PDB entry 9OTQ | electron microscopy, 2.27 A resolution | chains Y and Z of the 20 polymer chains in the assembly

[Chain Y (and Z)]
Molecule: Glutamine synthetase
Organism: Homo sapiens
Notes: EC 6.3.1.2, 2.3.1.225; chain Z of this document is another copy of the same molecule, construct and numbering; everything in this record applies to it too
UniProt: P15104 (GLNA_HUMAN); residues 1-373 here = UniProt positions 1-373
Chain sequence (373 residues; numbered 1 to 373; the number before each row is that of its first residue):
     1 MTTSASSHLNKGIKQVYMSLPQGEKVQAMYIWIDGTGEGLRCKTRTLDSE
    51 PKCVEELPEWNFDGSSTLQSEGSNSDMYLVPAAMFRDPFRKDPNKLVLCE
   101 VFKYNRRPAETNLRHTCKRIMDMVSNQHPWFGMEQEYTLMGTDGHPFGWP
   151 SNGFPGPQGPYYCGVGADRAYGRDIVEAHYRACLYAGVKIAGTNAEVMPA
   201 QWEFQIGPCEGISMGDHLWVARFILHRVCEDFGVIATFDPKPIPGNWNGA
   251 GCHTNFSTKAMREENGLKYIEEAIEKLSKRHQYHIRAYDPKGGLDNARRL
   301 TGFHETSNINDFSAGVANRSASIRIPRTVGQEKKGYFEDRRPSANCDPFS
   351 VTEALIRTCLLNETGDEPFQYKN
Unresolved in the structure: 1, 372-373
Ion coordination: Mg2+: Glu136, Glu196, Glu203
Swiss-Prot annotation at these positions:
  - region: Thr2 to Lys25 (Required for glutamine-induced ubiquitination by CRL4(CRBN) and proteasomal degradation)
  - binding site (ATP): Glu134, Glu203 to Pro208, Asn255 to Ser257, Arg319, Arg324
  - binding site (Mn(2+)): Glu134, Glu136, Glu196, Glu203, His253, Glu338
  - binding site (L-glutamate): Asn246, Trp247, Arg319, Arg340
  - binding site (ADP): Tyr336 to Glu338
  - modified residue: Thr2 (N-acetylthreonine), Lys11 (N6-acetyllysine), Lys14 (N6-acetyllysine), Tyr104 (Phosphotyrosine), Ser343 (Phosphoserine)
  - natural variant: Arg324 (R324C: In GLND), Arg341 (R341C: In GLND)
  - mutagenesis: Thr2 to Tyr17 (Is stable in high glutamine conditions and does not undergo glutamine-induced degradation), Lys11 (K11A: Increased ubiquitination and increased proteasomal degradation; when associated with A-14; K11R: Decreased glutamine-induced acetylation; when associated with R-14 ...), Lys14 (K14A: Increased ubiquitination and increased proteasomal degradation; when associated with A-11; K14R: Decreased glutamine-induced acetylation; when associated with R-11 ...), Cys209 (C209A: Reduced ability to mediate autopalmitoylation), Arg299 (R299E: Loss of glutamine synthase activity. Does not affect interaction with BEST2), Arg324 (R324A: Decreases ribosomal 40S subunit synthesis. Loss of nucleolar location of BYSL)
Reported in the primary citation:
  - mutagenesis - K52A, C53A: unchanged growth in response to glutamine auxotrophy
  - catalytic residues: Arg299, Glu305 (citing earlier work)
  - mutagenesis - E305A (10 fold): decreased catalytic activity on ammonia
  - mutagenesis - R298A (50-fold), L300A (100 fold), H304A (5 fold), I309A: decreased catalytic activity on glutamate
  - mutagenesis - R298A, L300A: abolished growth in response to glutamine-deplete conditions
  - mutagenesis - P242*: abolished growth in response to glutamine deplete media

[Chain Y / chain Z interface]
Pairs across the interface - 68 pairs, chain Y then chain Z:
  Lys11(Y) - Asn10(Z)
  Lys11(Y) - Ile13(Z)
  Gln15(Y) - Val16(Z)
  Pro88(Y) - Leu20(Z)
  Phe89(Y) - Tyr17(Z)
  Lys91(Y) - Leu20(Z)
  Phe147(Y) - Ser6(Z)
  Phe147(Y) - Leu9(Z)  hydrophobic
  Gly159(Y) - Arg41(Z)  hydrogen bond (backbone-side chain)
  Gly159(Y) - Ser66(Z)
  Pro160(Y) - Arg41(Z)
  Tyr162(Y) - Arg41(Z)  hydrogen bond (backbone-side chain)
  Tyr162(Y) - Asp63(Z)
  Tyr162(Y) - Ser66(Z)
  Tyr162(Y) - Thr67(Z)
  Cys163(Y) - Arg41(Z)
  Cys163(Y) - Cys42(Z)  hydrogen bond (backbone-backbone)
  Val165(Y) - Leu40(Z)
  Val165(Y) - Phe223(Z)  hydrophobic
  Val165(Y) - Arg227(Z)
  Gly166(Y) - Glu230(Z)  hydrogen bond (backbone-side chain)
  Ala167(Y) - Glu230(Z)
  Ala167(Y) - Val234(Z)
  Asp168(Y) - Ile235(Z)
  Arg169(Y) - Leu40(Z)  hydrogen bond (side chain-backbone)
  Arg169(Y) - Arg41(Z)
  Ala170(Y) - Glu230(Z)
  Gly172(Y) - Ser6(Z)
  Arg173(Y) - Cys42(Z)
  Arg173(Y) - Glu230(Z)  salt bridge
  Asp174(Y) - Lys11(Z)  salt bridge
  Asp174(Y) - Lys14(Z)  salt bridge
  Ile175(Y) - Leu9(Z)  hydrophobic
  Glu177(Y) - Arg90(Z)  salt bridge
  Ala178(Y) - Tyr17(Z)  hydrophobic
  Tyr180(Y) - Gln27(Z)
  Tyr180(Y) - Thr44(Z)
  Tyr180(Y) - Arg45(Z)
  Tyr180(Y) - Thr46(Z)  hydrogen bond
  Arg181(Y) - Tyr17(Z)
  Arg181(Y) - Met18(Z)  hydrogen bond (side chain-backbone)
  Arg181(Y) - Leu20(Z)  hydrogen bond (side chain-backbone)
  Arg181(Y) - Gln22(Z)
  Arg181(Y) - Arg90(Z)
  Leu184(Y) - Lys25(Z)
  Leu184(Y) - Gln27(Z)
  Tyr185(Y) - Pro21(Z)
  Lys189(Y) - Lys25(Z)
  Ile190(Y) - Thr46(Z)  hydrogen bond (backbone-side chain)
  Ala191(Y) - Arg45(Z)
  Ala191(Y) - Thr46(Z)  hydrogen bond (backbone-backbone)
  Gly192(Y) - Thr44(Z)
  Thr193(Y) - Thr44(Z)  hydrogen bond (backbone-backbone)
  Asn194(Y) - Lys43(Z)
  Val228(Y) - Tyr17(Z)
  Asp231(Y) - Ile13(Z)
  Asp231(Y) - Tyr17(Z)  hydrogen bond
  Phe232(Y) - Asn10(Z)
  Phe232(Y) - Ile13(Z)  hydrophobic
  Glu305(Y) - Asp63(Z)
  Glu305(Y) - Ser65(Z)  hydrogen bond
  Ala317(Y) - Ser73(Z)
  Arg319(Y) - Asp63(Z)  salt bridge
  Arg319(Y) - Asp76(Z)
  Arg327(Y) - Asn74(Z)
  Arg327(Y) - Asp76(Z)  salt bridge
  Arg327(Y) - Tyr78(Z)
  Arg327(Y) - Tyr104(Z)
Interface residues without a listed pair, chain Y (45 interface residues in all): Gly148, Tyr161, Gly164, Ala182, Val197, Thr328
Interface residues without a listed pair, chain Z (46 interface residues in all): Ser4, Ala5, Met29, Trp32, Asp34, Phe62, Ser75, Asn94, His226, Gly233

[In short]
The interface between chain Y and chain Z involves 45 residues on one side and 46 on the other, with 13
hydrogen bonds and 6 salt bridges. Polar pairs include Arg173(Y)-Glu230(Z), Asp174(Y)-Lys11(Z) and
Asp174(Y)-Lys14(Z). From the paper: catalytic residues Arg299(Y) and Glu305(Y); R298A, L300A and H304A of
chain Y, among others, reduce catalytic activity on glutamate; 8 substitutions were tested in all.
Chain Y and chain Z are both Glutamine synthetase (Homo sapiens); the structure, Human glutamine synthetase
filament apo, was determined by electron microscopy, deposited together with 9OTM, 9OTN, 9OTO and 9OTP.
